PDB entry 7NKQ | electron microscopy, 2.98 A resolution | chains A and E of the 8 polymer chains in the assembly

# Chain A
Protein: ATP synthase subunit alpha
Source organism: Mycolicibacterium smegmatis MC2 155
Notes: EC 7.1.2.2
Reference sequence: A0R202 (ATPA_MYCS2); residues 1-548 here = UniProt positions 1-548
Chain sequence (548 residues; row label = number of the first residue in the row):
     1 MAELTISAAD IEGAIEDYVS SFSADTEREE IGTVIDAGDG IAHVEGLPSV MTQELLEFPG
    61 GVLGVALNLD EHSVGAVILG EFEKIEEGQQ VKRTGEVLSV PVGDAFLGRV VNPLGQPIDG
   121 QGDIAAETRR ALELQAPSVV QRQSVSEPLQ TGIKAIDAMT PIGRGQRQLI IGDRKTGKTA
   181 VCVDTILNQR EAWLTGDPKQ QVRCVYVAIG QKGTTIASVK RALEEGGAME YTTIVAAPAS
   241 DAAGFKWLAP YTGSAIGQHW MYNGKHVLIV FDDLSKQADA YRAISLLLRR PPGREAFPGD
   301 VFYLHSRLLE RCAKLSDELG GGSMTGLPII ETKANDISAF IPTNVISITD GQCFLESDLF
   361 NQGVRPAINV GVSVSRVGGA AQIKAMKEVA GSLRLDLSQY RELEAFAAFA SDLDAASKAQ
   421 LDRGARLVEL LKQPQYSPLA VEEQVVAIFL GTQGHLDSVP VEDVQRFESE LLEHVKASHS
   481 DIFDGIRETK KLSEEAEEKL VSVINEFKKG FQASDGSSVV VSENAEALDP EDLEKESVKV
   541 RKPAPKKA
Unresolved in the structure: 1-4, 38-41, 98-110, 126-548
UniProt features mapped onto this chain:
  - binding site (ATP): G172 to T179
  - site: S373 (Required for activity)

# Chain E
Protein: ATP synthase subunit beta
Source organism: Mycolicibacterium smegmatis MC2 155
Notes: EC 7.1.2.2
Reference sequence: A0R200 (ATPB_MYCS2); numbering as in UniProt (aligned over 1-475)
Chain sequence (475 residues; numbered 1 to 475; the number before each row is that of its first residue):
     1 MTATAEKTAG RVVRITGPVV DVEFPRGSVP ELFNALHAEI TFGALAKTLT LEVAQHLGDS
    61 LVRCISMQPT DGLVRGVEVT DTGASISVPV GDGVKGHVFN ALGDCLDDPG YGKDFEHWSI
   121 HRKPPAFSDL EPRTEMLETG LKVVDLLTPY VRGGKIALFG GAGVGKTVLI QEMINRIARN
   181 FGGTSVFAGV GERTREGNDL WVELADANVL KDTALVFGQM DEPPGTRMRV ALSALTMAEF
   241 FRDEQGQDVL LFIDNIFRFT QAGSEVSTLL GRMPSAVGYQ PTLADEMGEL QERITSTRGR
   301 SITSMQAVYV PADDYTDPAP ATTFAHLDAT TELSRAVFSK GIFPAVDPLA SSSTILDPAI
   361 VGDEHYRVAQ EVIRILQRYK DLQDIIAILG IDELSEEDKQ LVNRARRIER FLSQNMMAAE
   421 QFTGQPGSTV PLKETIEAFD KLTKGEFDHL PEQAFFLIGG LDDLAKKAES LGAKL
Unresolved in the structure: 1-7, 33-52, 66-71, 82-475

# Chain A / chain E interface
Pairs across the interface - 27 pairs, chain A then chain E:
  G46(A) - R75(E)  hydrogen bond (backbone-side chain)
  L47(A) - R75(E)  hydrogen bond (backbone-side chain)
  P48(A) - V74(E)
  P48(A) - R75(E)
  S49(A) - V74(E)
  V50(A) - L73(E)
  V50(A) - V74(E)
  V50(A) - R75(E)
  M51(A) - G72(E)
  M51(A) - L73(E)
  M51(A) - V74(E)  hydrophobic
  T52(A) - I15(E)
  T52(A) - G72(E)  hydrogen bond (backbone-backbone)
  T52(A) - L73(E)  hydrogen bond (backbone-backbone)
  L67(A) - I15(E)
  N68(A) - I15(E)
  N68(A) - T16(E)
  L69(A) - R14(E)
  L69(A) - I15(E)  hydrogen bond (backbone-backbone)
  L69(A) - R75(E)
  D70(A) - V13(E)
  D70(A) - R14(E)
  D70(A) - R75(E)  hydrogen bond (backbone-side chain)
  E71(A) - V13(E)
  E71(A) - R14(E)  salt bridge
  S73(A) - R75(E)
  V74(A) - R75(E)

# In short
The interface between chain A and chain E involves 14 residues on one side and 8 on the other, with 6 hydrogen
bonds and 1 salt bridge. Polar contacts include E71(A)-R14(E), G46(A)-R75(E) and L47(A)-R75(E). From UniProt:
8 ATP-binding residues on chain A.
Chain A is ATP synthase subunit alpha and chain E is ATP synthase subunit beta, both from Mycolicibacterium
smegmatis MC2 155; the structure, Mycobacterium smegmatis ATP synthase b-delta state 3, was determined by
electron microscopy, deposited together with 7NJK, 7NJL, 7NJM, 7NJN, 7NJO, 7NJP and 20 further entries.
